Entry 7APK (electron microscopy, 3.30 A resolution); this record covers chains F and m of the 30 polymer chains in the assembly.

== Chain F ==
Molecule: THO complex subunit 6 homolog
From: Homo sapiens
UniProtKB: Q86W42 (THOC6_HUMAN); residue numbers follow UniProt; this construct covers 1-341
Sequence (341 residues; row label = number of the first residue in the row):
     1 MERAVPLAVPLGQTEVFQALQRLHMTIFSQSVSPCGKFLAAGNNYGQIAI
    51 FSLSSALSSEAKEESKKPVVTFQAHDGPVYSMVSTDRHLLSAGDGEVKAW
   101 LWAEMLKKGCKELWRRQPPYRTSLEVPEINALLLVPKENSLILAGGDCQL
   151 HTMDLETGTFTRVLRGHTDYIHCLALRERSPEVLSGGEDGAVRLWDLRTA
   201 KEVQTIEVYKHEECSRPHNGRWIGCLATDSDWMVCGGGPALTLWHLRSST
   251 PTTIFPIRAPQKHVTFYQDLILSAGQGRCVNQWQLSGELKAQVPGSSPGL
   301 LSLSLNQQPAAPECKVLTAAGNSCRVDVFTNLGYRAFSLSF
Not modelled in the structure: 1-4
UniProt features mapped onto this chain:
  - modified residue: Ser180 (Phosphoserine)
  - natural variant: Gly46 (G46R: In BBIS)

== Chain m ==
Molecule: THO complex subunit 5 homolog
From: Homo sapiens
UniProtKB: Q13769 (THOC5_HUMAN); residues 1-683 here = UniProt positions 1-683
Sequence (683 residues; each row starts with the number of its first residue):
     1 MSSESSKKRKPKVIRSDGAPAEGKRNRSDTEQEGKYYSEEAEVDLRDPGR
    51 DYELYKYTCQELQRLMAEIQDLKSRGGKDVAIEIEERRIQSCVHFMTLKK
   101 LNRLAHIRLKKGRDQTHEAKQKVDAYHLQLQNLLYEVMHLQKEITKCLEF
   151 KSKHEEIDLVSLEEFYKEAPPDISKAEVTMGDPHQQTLARLDWELEQRKR
   201 LAEKYRECLSNKEKILKEIEVKKEYLSSLQPRLNSIMQASLPVQEYLFMP
   251 FDQAHKQYETARHLPPPLYVLFVQATAYGQACDKTLSVAIEGSVDEAKAL
   301 FKPPEDSQDDESDSDAEEEQTTKRRRPTLGVQLDDKRKEMLKRHPLSVML
   351 DLKCKDDSVLHLTFYYLMNLNIMTVKAKVTTAMELITPISAGDLLSPDSV
   401 LSCLYPGDHGKKTPNPANQYQFDKVGILTLSDYVLELGHPYLWVQKLGGL
   451 HFPKEQPQQTVIADHSLSASHMETTMKLLKTRVQSRLALHKQFASLEHGI
   501 VPVTSDCQYLFPAKVVSRLVKWVTIAHEDYMELHFTKDIVDAGLAGDTNL
   551 YYMALIERGTAKLQAAVVLNPGYSSIPPIFQLCLNWKGEKTNSNDDNIRA
   601 MEGEVNVCYKELCGPWPSHQLLTNQLQRLCVLLDVYLETESHDDSVEGPK
   651 EFPQEKMCLRLFRGPSRMKPFKYNHPQGFFSHR
Not modelled in the structure: 1-46, 74-79, 152-157, 180-181, 241-242, 249-256, 300-333, 428-429, 458-469, 643-658
Construct notes: conflict Ile525 (Val in Q13769), Ile579 (Val in Q13769)
UniProt features mapped onto this chain:
  - motif: Lys7 to Lys10 (Nuclear localization signal)
  - modified residue: Ser2 (N-acetylserine), Ser5 (Phosphoserine), Ser6 (Phosphoserine), Tyr225 (Phosphotyrosine), Ser307 (Phosphoserine), Ser312 (Phosphoserine), Ser314 (Phosphoserine), Thr328 (Phosphothreonine)
  - cross-link: Lys153 (Glycyl lysine isopeptide (Lys-Gly) (interchain with G-Cter in SUMO2))
  - natural variant: Thr380 (T380K: In a breast cancer sample), Gly499 (G499S: In a breast cancer sample), Ile525 (V525I: this construct carries the variant), Ile579 (V579I: this construct carries the variant)
  - mutagenesis: Tyr225 (Y225F: Impairs mRNA binding, enhances CXCL12-dependent cell migration)

== Chain F / chain m interface ==
Pairs across the interface (6; chain F residue first):
  His245(F) - Asp192(m)
  Arg247(F) - Asp172(m)
  Arg247(F) - Ile173(m)
  Arg247(F) - Glu196(m)  salt bridge
  Ser248(F) - Asp192(m)
  Thr250(F) - Lys199(m)
Interface residues without a listed pair, chain F (5 interface residues in all): Asp231
Interface residues without a listed pair, chain m (7 interface residues in all): Leu188, Leu195

== Summary ==
The interface between chain F and chain m involves 5 residues on one side and 7 on the other; the contacts
include 1 salt bridge. The salt-bridged pair is Arg247(F)-Glu196(m). From UniProt: one mutagenesis site on
chain m.
Chain F is THO complex subunit 6 homolog and chain m is THO complex subunit 5 homolog, both from Homo sapiens;
the structure, Structure of the human THO - UAP56 complex, was determined by electron microscopy.
